Entry 6F0W (X-ray diffraction, 1.30 A resolution); this record covers chains A and S.

Chain A:
Name: HIF prolyl hydroxylase
Organism: Trichoplax adhaerens
Reference sequence: I6QVT6 (I6QVT6_TRIAD); residues 64-300 here = UniProt positions 64-300
Amino-acid sequence (257 residues; numbered 44 to 300; the number before each row is that of its first residue):
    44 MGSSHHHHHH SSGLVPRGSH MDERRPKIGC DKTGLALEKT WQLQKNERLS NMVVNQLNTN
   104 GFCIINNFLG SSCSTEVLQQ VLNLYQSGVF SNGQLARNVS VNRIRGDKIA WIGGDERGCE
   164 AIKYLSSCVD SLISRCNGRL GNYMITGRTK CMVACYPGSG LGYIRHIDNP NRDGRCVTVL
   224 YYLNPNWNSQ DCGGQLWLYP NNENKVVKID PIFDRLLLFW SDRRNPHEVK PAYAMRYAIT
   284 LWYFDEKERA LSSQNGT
Not modelled in the structure: 44-72, 77-80, 245, 298-300
Disulfide bonds: Cys-73/Cys-116
Modified positions: Cys-235 (S-hydroxycysteine; CSO)
Differences from the reference sequence: initiating methionine (44); expression tag (45-63)
Metal / ion sites: Mn2+: His-209, Asp-211, His-270 (together with N-oxalylglycine)
Small-molecule neighbours: N-oxalylglycine (OGA): Arg-148, Met-195, Tyr-199, Tyr-206, His-209, Asp-211, Leu-223, Tyr-225, Leu-239, His-270, Val-272, Arg-279, Trp-285
Reported in the primary citation:
  - Mn2+ coordination: His-209, Asp-211, His-270
  - binding site for N-oxalylglycine: Arg-279
  - conformationally variable residues (loop rearrangement, order/disorder transition): Gly-136 to Asp-150, Asn-245

Chain S:
Name: Hypoxia inducible factor, alpha subunit
Reference sequence: I6QP75 (I6QP75_TRIAD); residue numbers follow UniProt; this construct covers 477-497
Amino-acid sequence (21 residues; row label = number of the first residue in the row):
   477 EKEDYDDLAP FVPPPSFDNR L
Not modelled in the structure: 477-479

Chain A / chain S interface:
Contacting residue pairs - 53 pairs, chain A then chain S:
  Gln-137(A) / Pro-486(S)
  Gln-137(A) / Phe-487(S)  hydrogen bond (backbone-backbone)
  Leu-138(A) / Asp-483(S)
  Leu-138(A) / Leu-484(S)
  Leu-138(A) / Ala-485(S)
  Leu-138(A) / Phe-487(S)
  Ala-139(A) / Ala-485(S)  hydrogen bond (backbone-backbone)
  Asn-141(A) / Phe-487(S)
  Ile-147(A) / Leu-484(S)  hydrophobic
  Arg-148(A) / Pro-486(S)
  Arg-148(A) / Phe-487(S)
  Trp-154(A) / Phe-487(S)
  Trp-154(A) / Pro-489(S)
  Asp-173(A) / Leu-497(S)
  Ile-188(A) / Leu-497(S)  hydrophobic
  Thr-189(A) / Arg-496(S)
  Thr-189(A) / Leu-497(S)  hydrogen bond (backbone-backbone)
  Gly-190(A) / Asn-495(S)
  Gly-190(A) / Leu-497(S)
  Arg-191(A) / Asp-494(S)
  Arg-191(A) / Asn-495(S)  hydrogen bond (backbone-backbone)
  Thr-192(A) / Val-488(S)
  Lys-193(A) / Phe-493(S)
  Tyr-206(A) / Leu-484(S)  hydrogen bond (side chain-backbone)
  Tyr-206(A) / Ala-485(S)
  Tyr-206(A) / Pro-486(S)
  Arg-208(A) / Tyr-481(S)  hydrogen bond
  Arg-208(A) / Leu-484(S)
  His-209(A) / Tyr-481(S)
  His-209(A) / Leu-484(S)
  His-209(A) / Pro-486(S)
  Ile-210(A) / Tyr-481(S)  hydrophobic
  Ile-210(A) / Ala-485(S)
  Ile-210(A) / Pro-486(S)
  Asp-211(A) / Ala-485(S)
  Asp-211(A) / Pro-486(S)
  Pro-213(A) / Tyr-481(S)
  Pro-213(A) / Ala-485(S)
  Asn-214(A) / Asp-482(S)  hydrogen bond
  Arg-218(A) / Pro-486(S)  hydrogen bond (side chain-backbone)
  Arg-218(A) / Val-488(S)
  Arg-266(A) / Asp-482(S)  salt bridge
  Pro-269(A) / Tyr-481(S)
  Trp-285(A) / Pro-486(S)  hydrophobic
  Tyr-286(A) / Leu-497(S)  hydrophobic
  Phe-287(A) / Val-488(S)  hydrophobic
  Phe-287(A) / Asp-494(S)
  Arg-292(A) / Pro-489(S)  hydrogen bond (side chain-backbone)
  Arg-292(A) / Pro-490(S)
  Arg-292(A) / Pro-491(S)
  Arg-292(A) / Asp-494(S)  salt bridge
  Ser-295(A) / Pro-491(S)
  Ser-296(A) / Pro-491(S)
Also at the interface, not in a pair above, chain A (32 interface residues in all): Ile-207, Asp-216
From the paper, about this interface:
  - pairs named by the authors: Tyr-206(A)/Pro-486(S) (hydrogen bond), Arg-218(A)/Pro-486(S) (hydrogen bond), Trp-285(A)/Pro-486(S) (hydrophobic contact), Arg-292(A)/Asp-494(S) (salt bridge)
  - interface residues, chain A: Gln-137(A), Leu-138(A), Ala-139(A)
  - interface residues, chain S: Ala-485(S), Pro-486(S), Phe-487(S), Pro-489(S)

Overview:
Chain A and chain S form an interface of 32 and 16 residues respectively; the contacts include 9 hydrogen
bonds and 2 salt bridges. Polar contacts include Arg-266(A)/Asp-482(S), Arg-292(A)/Asp-494(S) and
Tyr-206(A)/Leu-484(S). The paper describes hydrogen bonds between Tyr-206(A) and Pro-486(S) and Arg-218(A) and
Pro-486(S); a hydrophobic contact between Trp-285(A) and Pro-486(S); a salt bridge between Arg-292(A) and
Asp-494(S). From the paper: a binding site for N-oxalylglycine at Arg-279(A); interface residues Gln-137(A),
Leu-138(A) and Ala-485(S) among others.
Here chain A is HIF prolyl hydroxylase (Trichoplax adhaerens) and chain S is Hypoxia inducible factor, alpha
subunit. Entry 6F0W (prolyl hydroxylase in complex with hypoxia inducible factor oxygen degradation domain
peptide fragment from Trichoplax adhaerens) was determined by X-ray diffraction together with 6EY1 from the
same study.
